Entry 7R8N (electron microscopy, 3.55 A resolution); this record covers chains E and O of the 9 polymer chains in the assembly.

[Chain E]
Name: Spike glycoprotein
Source organism: Severe acute respiratory syndrome coronavirus 2
UniProtKB: P0DTC2 (SPIKE_SARS2); numbering as in UniProt; present here: 1-675, 679-1213
Sequence (1271 residues; numbered 1 to 1274; 3 numbers in that range are skipped by the numbering (no residue carries them; nothing is unmodelled there); the number before each row is that of its first residue):
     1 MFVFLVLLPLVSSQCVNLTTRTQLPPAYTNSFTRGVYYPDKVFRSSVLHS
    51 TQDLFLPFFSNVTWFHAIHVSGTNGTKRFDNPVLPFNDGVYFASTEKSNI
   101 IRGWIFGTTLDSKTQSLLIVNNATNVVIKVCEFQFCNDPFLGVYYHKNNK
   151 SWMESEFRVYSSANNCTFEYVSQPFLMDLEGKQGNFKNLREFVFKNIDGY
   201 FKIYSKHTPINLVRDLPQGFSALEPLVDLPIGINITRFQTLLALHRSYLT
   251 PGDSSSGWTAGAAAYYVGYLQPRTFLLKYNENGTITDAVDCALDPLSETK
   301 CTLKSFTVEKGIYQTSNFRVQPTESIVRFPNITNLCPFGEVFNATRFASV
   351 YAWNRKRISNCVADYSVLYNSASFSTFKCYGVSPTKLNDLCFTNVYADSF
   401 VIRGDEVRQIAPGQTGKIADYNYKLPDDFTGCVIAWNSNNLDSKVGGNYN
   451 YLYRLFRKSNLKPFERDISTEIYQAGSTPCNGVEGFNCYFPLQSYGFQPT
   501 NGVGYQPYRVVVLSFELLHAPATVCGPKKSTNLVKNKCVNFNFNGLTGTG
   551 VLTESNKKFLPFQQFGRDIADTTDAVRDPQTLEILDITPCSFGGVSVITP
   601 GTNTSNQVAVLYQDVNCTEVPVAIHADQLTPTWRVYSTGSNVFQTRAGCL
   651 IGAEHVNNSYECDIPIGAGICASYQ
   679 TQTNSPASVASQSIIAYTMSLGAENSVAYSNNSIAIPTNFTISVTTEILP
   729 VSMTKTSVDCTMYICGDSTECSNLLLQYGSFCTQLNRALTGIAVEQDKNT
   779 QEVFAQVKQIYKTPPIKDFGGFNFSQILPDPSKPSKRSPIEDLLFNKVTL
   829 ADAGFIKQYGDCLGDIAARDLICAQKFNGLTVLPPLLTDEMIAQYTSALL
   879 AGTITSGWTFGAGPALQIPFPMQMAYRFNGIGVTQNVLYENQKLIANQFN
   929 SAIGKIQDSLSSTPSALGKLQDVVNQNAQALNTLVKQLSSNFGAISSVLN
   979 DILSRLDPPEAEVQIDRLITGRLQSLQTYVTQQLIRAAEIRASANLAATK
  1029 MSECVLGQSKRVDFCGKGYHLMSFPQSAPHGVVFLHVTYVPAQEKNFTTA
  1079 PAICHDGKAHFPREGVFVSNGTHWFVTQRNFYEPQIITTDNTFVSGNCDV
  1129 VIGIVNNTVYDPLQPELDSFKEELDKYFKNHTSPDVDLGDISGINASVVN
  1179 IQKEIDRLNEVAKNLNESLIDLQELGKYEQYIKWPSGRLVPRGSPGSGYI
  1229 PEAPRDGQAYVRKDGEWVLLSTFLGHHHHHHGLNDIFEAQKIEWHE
Disordered / not traced: 1-14, 67-77, 144-151, 181-184, 244-257, 622-640, 679-689, 827-848, 1141-1274
Disulfides: Cys15-Cys136, Cys131-Cys166, Cys291-Cys301, Cys336-Cys361, Cys379-Cys432, Cys391-Cys525, Cys480-Cys488, Cys538-Cys590, Cys617-Cys649, Cys662-Cys671, Cys738-Cys760, Cys743-Cys749, Cys1032-Cys1043, Cys1082-Cys1126
Covalently attached groups: N-acetylglucosamine (NAG) linked to Asn61, Asn165, Asn234, Asn282, Asn616, Asn657, Asn717, Asn801, Asn1098, Asn1134
Sequence notes: conflict Ala685 (Arg in P0DTC2), Pro817 (Phe in P0DTC2), Pro892 (Ala in P0DTC2), Pro899 (Ala in P0DTC2), Pro942 (Ala in P0DTC2), Pro986 (Lys in P0DTC2), Pro987 (Val in P0DTC2); expression tag (1214-1274)
From the paper describing this entry:
  - mutagenesis - E484K: abolished binding to C051 Fab Heavy Chain (chain O)

[Chain O]
Name: C051 Fab Heavy Chain
Source organism: Homo sapiens
Notes: antibody fragment or engineered binder
Sequence (237 residues; row label = number of the first residue in the row):
     1 EVQLVESGGGLIQAGGSLRLSCAASGFGVRNNYMSWVRQAPGKGLEWVSV
    51 IYSGGTTYYADSVKGRFTISRDNSKNTVFLQMNSLRAEDTAVYYCAREGD
   101 VEGFSDLWSGYSRDRYYFDYWGQGTLVTVSSASTKGPSVFPLAPSSKSTS
   151 GGTAALGCLVKDYFPEPVTVSWNSGALTSGVHTFPAVLQSSGLYSLSSVV
   201 TVPSSSLGTQTYICNVNHKPSNTKVDKRVEPKSCDKT
Disordered / not traced: 1, 131-237
Disulfides: Cys22-Cys95

[Interface between chain E and chain O]
Pairs across the interface (10):
  Gly339(E) with Trp108(O)
  Asn343(E) with Trp108(O)
  Asn370(E) with Gly110(O)
  Ser371(E) with Gly110(O)
  Ala372(E) with Gly110(O); Tyr111(O), hydrophobic
  Ser373(E) with Asp106(O); Leu107(O)
  Trp436(E) with Leu107(O)
  Asn440(E) with Phe104(O)
Interface residues without a listed pair, chain E (9 interface residues in all): Val367
Interface residues without a listed pair, chain O (8 interface residues in all): Glu102, Ser105

[In short]
Chain E and chain O form an interface of 9 and 8 residues respectively. N-acetylglucosamine is covalently
linked to Asn61(E), Asn165(E), Asn234(E), Asn282(E), Asn616(E) and Asn657(E) and 4 more. From the paper: E484K
of chain E abolishes binding to C051 Fab Heavy Chain (chain O).
Here chain E is Spike glycoprotein (Severe acute respiratory syndrome coronavirus 2) and chain O is C051 Fab
Heavy Chain (Homo sapiens). Entry 7R8N (Structure of the SARS-CoV-2 S 6P trimer in complex with neutralizing
antibody C051) was determined by electron microscopy, deposited together with 7N3F and 7R8O.
